PDB entry 1U8R | X-ray diffraction, 2.75 A resolution | chains F and C of the 6 polymer chains in the assembly

Chain F:
Molecule: mbtB operator DNA
Sequence (33 nucleotides; each row starts with the number of its first residue):
     1 CACTAAAATTAGGGCAGCCTGTGCTAACAGGGC
Metal / ion sites: Na+ site 1: DC19 (shared with 1 residue of chain A); Na+ site 2: DC24 (shared with 1 residue of chain D)

Chain C:
Protein: Iron-dependent repressor ideR
Organism: Mycobacterium tuberculosis
UniProt: P0A672 (IDER_MYCTU); residues 1-230 here = UniProt positions 1-230
Chain sequence (230 residues; numbered 1 to 230; the number before each row is that of its first residue):
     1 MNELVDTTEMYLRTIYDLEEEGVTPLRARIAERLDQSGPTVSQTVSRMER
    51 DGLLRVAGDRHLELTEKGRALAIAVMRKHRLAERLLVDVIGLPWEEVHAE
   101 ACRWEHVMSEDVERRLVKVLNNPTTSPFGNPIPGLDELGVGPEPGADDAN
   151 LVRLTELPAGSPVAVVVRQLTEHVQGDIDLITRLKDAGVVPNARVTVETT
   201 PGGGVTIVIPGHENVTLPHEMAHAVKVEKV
Disordered / not traced: 142-150
Metal / ion sites: Co2+ site 1: Met-10, Cys-102, Glu-105, His-106; Na+: Asp-35 (shared with 1 residue of chain E); Co2+ site 2: His-79, Glu-83, His-98, Glu-172, Gln-175; Co2+ site 3: His-219, His-223

How chain F and chain C interact:
Contacting residue pairs - 11 pairs, chain F then chain C:
  DG12(F) / Leu-26(C)  phosphate contact
  DG12(F) / Ala-28(C)  sugar contact
  DG12(F) / Arg-29(C)  salt bridge to the phosphate
  DG12(F) / Arg-60(C)  hydrogen bond to the sugar
  DG13(F) / Leu-26(C)  phosphate contact
  DG13(F) / Arg-27(C)  salt bridge to the phosphate
  DG13(F) / Ala-28(C)  hydrogen bond to the phosphate
  DG13(F) / Arg-60(C)  phosphate contact
  DG14(F) / Arg-27(C)  salt bridge to the phosphate
  DG14(F) / Ser-42(C)  hydrogen bond to the phosphate
  DC15(F) / Pro-39(C)  base contact
Interface residues without a listed pair, chain F (5 interface residues in all): DA16

Overview:
Chain F and chain C form an interface of 5 and 7 residues respectively; the contacts include 3 hydrogen bonds
and 3 salt bridges. Among the polar pairs are DG12(F)/Arg-60(C), DG13(F)/Ala-28(C) and DG14(F)/Ser-42(C).
Met-10(C), Cys-102(C), Glu-105(C) and His-106(C) form the Co2+ site 1.
Chain F is mbtB operator DNA and chain C is Iron-dependent repressor ideR (Mycobacterium tuberculosis); the
structure, Crystal Structure of an IdeR-DNA Complex Reveals a Conformational Change in Activated IdeR for
Base-specific Interactions, was determined by X-ray diffraction.
